PDB entry 3GNV | X-ray diffraction, 2.75 A resolution | chain A

# Chain A
Name: RNA-directed RNA polymerase
Source organism: Hepatitis C virus isolate
Notes: EC 2.7.7.48
UniProt: O92972 (POLG_HCVJ4); residues 1-570 here correspond to UniProt positions 2420-2989 (UniProt number = residue number + 2419)
Amino-acid sequence (581 residues; each row starts with the number of its first residue; numbers below 1 keep their minus sign (Met-2 is residue -2)):
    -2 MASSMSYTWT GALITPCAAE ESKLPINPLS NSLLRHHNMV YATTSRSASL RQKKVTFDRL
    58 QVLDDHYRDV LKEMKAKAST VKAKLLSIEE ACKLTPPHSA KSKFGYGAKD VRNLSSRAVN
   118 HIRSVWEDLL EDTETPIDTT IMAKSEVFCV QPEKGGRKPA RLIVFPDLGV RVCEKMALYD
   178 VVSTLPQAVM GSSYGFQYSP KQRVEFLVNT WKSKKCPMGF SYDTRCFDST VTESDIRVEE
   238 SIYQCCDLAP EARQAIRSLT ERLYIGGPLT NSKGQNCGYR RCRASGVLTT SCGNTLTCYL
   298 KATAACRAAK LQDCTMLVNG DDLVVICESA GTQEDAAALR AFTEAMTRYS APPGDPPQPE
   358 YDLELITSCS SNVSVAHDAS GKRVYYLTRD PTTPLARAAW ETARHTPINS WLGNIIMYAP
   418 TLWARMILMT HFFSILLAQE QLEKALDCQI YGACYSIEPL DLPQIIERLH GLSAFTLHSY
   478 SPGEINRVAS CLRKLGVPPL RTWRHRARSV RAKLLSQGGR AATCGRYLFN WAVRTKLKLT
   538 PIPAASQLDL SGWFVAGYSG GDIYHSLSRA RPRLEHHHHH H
Disordered / not traced: -2 to 0, 564-578
Differences from the reference sequence: expression tag (-2 to 0, 571-578)
Residues lining bound ligands: XNZ ((11R)-10-acetyl-11-[4-(benzyloxy)-2-chlorophenyl]-6-hydroxy-3,3-dimethyl-2,3,4,5,10,11-hexahydro-1H-dibenzo[b,e][1,4]diazepin-1-one): Phe193, Pro197, Arg200, Asn316, Asp319, Ser365, Cys366, Ser367, Ser368, Leu384, Arg386, Ser407, Gly410, Asn411, Met414, Tyr415, Gln446, Ile447, Tyr448, Gly449, Ser556
UniProt features mapped onto this chain:
  - binding site (Mg(2+)): Asp220, Asp318, Asp319
  - modified residue (Phosphoserine): Ser29, Ser42

# Summary
Ligands of chain A: compound XNZ. From UniProt: 3 Mg2+-binding residues.
Chain A is RNA-directed RNA polymerase (Hepatitis C virus isolate); the structure, HCV NS5B polymerase in
complex with 1,5 benzodiazepine inhibitor 1b, was determined by X-ray diffraction, deposited together with
3GNW.
